PDB entry 8YVU | electron microscopy, 3.90 A resolution | chains C and D of the 8 polymer chains in the assembly

Chain C (and D):
Protein: High affinity immunoglobulin epsilon receptor subunit gamma
Source organism: Homo sapiens
Notes: chain D of this document is another copy of the same molecule, construct and numbering; everything in this record applies to it too
UniProt: P30273 (FCERG_HUMAN); numbering as in UniProt (aligned over 22-60)
Amino-acid sequence (39 residues; row label = number of the first residue in the row):
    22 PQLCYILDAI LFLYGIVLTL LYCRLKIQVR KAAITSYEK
Unresolved in the structure: 22-24, 54-60 (chain D: fully traced)

Interface between chain C and chain D:
Contacting residue pairs (18; chain C residue first):
  C25(C) - C25(D)  hydrophobic
  D29(C) - C25(D)
  D29(C) - L28(D)
  D29(C) - D29(D)
  D29(C) - L32(D)
  L32(C) - L32(D)  hydrophobic
  F33(C) - L32(D)  hydrophobic
  G36(C) - Y35(D)  hydrogen bond (backbone-side chain)
  I37(C) - Y35(D)
  L39(C) - L39(D)  hydrophobic
  L39(C) - Y43(D)  hydrogen bond (backbone-side chain)
  T40(C) - Y35(D)
  T40(C) - L39(D)
  Y43(C) - L42(D)
  Y43(C) - Y43(D)  hydrophobic
  Y43(C) - L46(D)  hydrophobic
  L46(C) - L46(D)  hydrophobic
  K47(C) - L46(D)

Summary:
11 residues of chain C and 9 residues of chain D are in contact, with 2 hydrogen bonds. Among the polar pairs
are G36(C)-Y35(D) and L39(C)-Y43(D).
Both chains are High affinity immunoglobulin epsilon receptor subunit gamma (Homo sapiens). Entry 8YVU
(structure of Ige receptor) was determined by electron microscopy (same publication as 8YWA).
